Entry 4HW9 (X-ray diffraction, 4.14 A resolution (low resolution: residue-level contacts below are approximate; hydrogen-bond / salt-bridge calls are withheld)); this record covers chains E and F of the 7 polymer chains in the assembly.

# Chain E (and F)
Protein: Mechanosensitive channel MscS
Source organism: Helicobacter pylori
Notes: chain F of this document is another copy of the same molecule, construct and numbering; everything in this record applies to it too
UniProtKB: E8QGV2 (E8QGV2_HELP7); residue numbers follow UniProt; this construct covers 1-274
Amino-acid sequence (309 residues; row label = number of the first residue in the row; numbers below 1 keep their minus sign (Met-23 is residue -23)):
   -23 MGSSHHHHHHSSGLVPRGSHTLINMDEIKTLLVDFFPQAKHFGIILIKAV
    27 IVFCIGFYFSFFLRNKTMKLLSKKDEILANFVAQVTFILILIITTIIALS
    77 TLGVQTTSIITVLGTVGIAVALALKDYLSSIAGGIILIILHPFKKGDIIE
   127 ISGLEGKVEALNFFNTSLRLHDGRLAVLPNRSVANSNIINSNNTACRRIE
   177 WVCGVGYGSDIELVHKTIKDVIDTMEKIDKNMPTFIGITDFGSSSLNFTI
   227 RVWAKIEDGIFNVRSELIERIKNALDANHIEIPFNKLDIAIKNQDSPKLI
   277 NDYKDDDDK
Disordered / not traced: -23 to 17, 271-285
Sequence notes: expression tag (-23 to 0, 275-285); conflict Thr200 (Ala in E8QGV2), Glu202 (Asp in E8QGV2), Pro273 (Ser in E8QGV2)

# Interface between chain E and chain F
Pairs across the interface - 119 pairs, chain E then chain F:
  Ile69(E) - Ser84(F)
  Ile69(E) - Ile85(F)
  Ile72(E) - Gln81(F)
  Ile73(E) - Val80(F)
  Ile73(E) - Gln81(F)
  Ile73(E) - Ile85(F)
  Ser76(E) - Gln81(F)
  Thr82(E) - Gln81(F)
  Ile86(E) - Thr83(F)
  Ile86(E) - Ser84(F)
  Ile86(E) - Thr87(F)
  Leu89(E) - Ser84(F)
  Gly90(E) - Thr87(F)
  Gly93(E) - Thr91(F)
  Ile94(E) - Thr91(F)
  Ala97(E) - Thr91(F)
  Ala97(E) - Ala95(F)
  Lys101(E) - Leu98(F)
  Leu104(E) - Ala95(F)
  Leu104(E) - Ala99(F)
  Ser105(E) - Ala99(F)
  Ser105(E) - Asp102(F)
  Ser105(E) - Tyr103(F)
  Ala108(E) - Leu100(F)
  Ala108(E) - Tyr103(F)
  Gly109(E) - Tyr103(F)
  Ile111(E) - Phe57(F)
  Ile112(E) - Phe140(F)
  Ile114(E) - Ile53(F)
  Ile115(E) - Ile53(F)
  Leu116(E) - Phe139(F)
  Leu116(E) - Phe140(F)
  Leu116(E) - Asn141(F)
  Pro118(E) - Asn138(F)
  Pro118(E) - Asn141(F)
  Pro118(E) - Val153(F)
  Glu126(E) - Arg150(F)
  Arg157(E) - Asp102(F)
  Arg157(E) - Tyr103(F)
  Ala160(E) - Tyr103(F)
  Ala160(E) - Pro155(F)
  Asn161(E) - Asp102(F)
  Asn161(E) - Tyr103(F)
  Asn161(E) - Pro155(F)
  Asn161(E) - Arg157(F)
  Asn161(E) - Ser158(F)
  Ser162(E) - Pro155(F)
  Asn163(E) - Leu130(F)
  Asn163(E) - Leu154(F)
  Asn163(E) - Pro155(F)
  Ile164(E) - Ala152(F)
  Ile164(E) - Val153(F)
  Ile165(E) - Arg150(F)
  Ile165(E) - Ala152(F)
  Asn166(E) - Arg150(F)
  Asn166(E) - Leu151(F)
  Ser167(E) - Arg150(F)
  Asn169(E) - Leu151(F)
  Thr170(E) - Arg145(F)
  Thr170(E) - Gly149(F)
  Thr170(E) - Leu151(F)
  Cys172(E) - Gly149(F)
  Arg173(E) - Asp148(F)
  Arg173(E) - Arg150(F)
  Arg174(E) - His147(F)
  Arg174(E) - Asp148(F)
  Tyr183(E) - Ile258(F)
  Tyr183(E) - Phe260(F)
  Ile187(E) - Glu245(F)
  Ile187(E) - Lys248(F)
  Ile187(E) - Asn249(F)
  Glu188(E) - Asn249(F)
  His191(E) - Glu245(F)
  Phe211(E) - Asn238(F)
  Gly213(E) - Ser241(F)
  Gly213(E) - Glu245(F)
  Ile214(E) - Ser241(F)
  Ile214(E) - Ile244(F)
  Ile214(E) - Glu245(F)
  Ile214(E) - Lys248(F)
  Thr215(E) - Trp177(F)
  Thr215(E) - Phe237(F)
  Thr215(E) - Arg240(F)
  Thr215(E) - Ile244(F)
  Asp216(E) - Trp177(F)
  Asp216(E) - Arg240(F)
  Phe217(E) - Trp177(F)
  Phe217(E) - Cys179(F)
  Phe217(E) - Ile244(F)
  Phe217(E) - Lys248(F)
  Phe217(E) - Ile258(F)
  Ser219(E) - Phe260(F)
  Ser219(E) - Asn261(F)
  Leu222(E) - Lys248(F)
  Thr225(E) - Phe237(F)
  Arg227(E) - Ile236(F)
  Arg227(E) - Phe237(F)
  Trp229(E) - Arg145(F)
  Trp229(E) - Asp148(F)
  Trp229(E) - Gly149(F)
  Lys262(E) - Phe260(F)
  Lys262(E) - Asn261(F)
  Leu263(E) - Asn261(F)
  Leu263(E) - Leu263(F)
  Asp264(E) - Phe260(F)
  Asp264(E) - Asn261(F)
  Asp264(E) - Lys262(F)
  Asp264(E) - Leu263(F)
  Ile265(E) - Leu263(F)
  Ile265(E) - Ile265(F)
  Ala266(E) - Leu263(F)
  Ala266(E) - Asp264(F)
  Ala266(E) - Ile265(F)
  Ile267(E) - Ile265(F)
  Ile267(E) - Ile267(F)
  Lys268(E) - Ile265(F)
  Lys268(E) - Ala266(F)
  Lys268(E) - Ile267(F)
  Asn269(E) - Ile267(F)
Also at the interface, not in a pair above, chain E (66 interface residues in all): Leu65, Glu131, Asn156, Asp186, Ser220, Gln270
Also at the interface, not in a pair above, chain F (58 interface residues in all): Leu54, Val88, Ile94, Ser106, Ser128, Glu135

# Overview
66 residues of chain E face 58 of chain F across their interface.
Chain E and chain F are both Mechanosensitive channel MscS (Helicobacter pylori); the structure, Crystal
Structure of Helicobacter pylori MscS (Closed State), was determined by X-ray diffraction together with 4HWA
from the same study.
